PDB entry 7SVW | electron microscopy, 3.69 A resolution | chains B and C of the 10 polymer chains in the assembly

== Chain B (and C) ==
Protein: TnsB
Source organism: [Scytonema hofmanni] UTEX 2349
Notes: chain C of this document is another copy of the same molecule, construct and numbering; everything in this record applies to it too
Chain sequence (584 residues; numbered 1 to 584; the number before each row is that of its first residue):
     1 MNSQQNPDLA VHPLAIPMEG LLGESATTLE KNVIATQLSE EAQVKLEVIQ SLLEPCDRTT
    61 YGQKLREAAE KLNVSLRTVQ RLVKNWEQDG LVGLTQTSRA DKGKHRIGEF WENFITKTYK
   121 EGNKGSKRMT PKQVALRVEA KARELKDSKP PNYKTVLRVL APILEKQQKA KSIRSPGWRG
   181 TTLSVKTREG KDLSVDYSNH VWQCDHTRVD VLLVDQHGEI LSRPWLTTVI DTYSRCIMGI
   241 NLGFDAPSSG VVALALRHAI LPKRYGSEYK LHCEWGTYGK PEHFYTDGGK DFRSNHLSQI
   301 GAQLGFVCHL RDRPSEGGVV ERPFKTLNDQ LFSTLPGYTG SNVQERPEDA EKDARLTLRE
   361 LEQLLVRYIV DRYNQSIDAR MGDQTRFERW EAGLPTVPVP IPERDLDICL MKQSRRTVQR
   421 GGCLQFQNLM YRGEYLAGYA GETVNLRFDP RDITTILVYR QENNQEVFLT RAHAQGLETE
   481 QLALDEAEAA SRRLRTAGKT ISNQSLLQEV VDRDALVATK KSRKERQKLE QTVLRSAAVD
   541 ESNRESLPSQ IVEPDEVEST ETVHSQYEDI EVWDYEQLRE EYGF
Unresolved in the structure: 1-28, 475-584 (chain C: 1-195, 289-294, 312-321, 341-352, 520-584)
Bound ions: Mg2+: D205, D287 (shared with 1 residue of chain 6)
What the authors report for this chain:
  - catalytic residues: D205, D287, E321
  - Mg2+ coordination: D205, D287
  - mutagenesis - D205A, D287A, E321A: decreased catalytic activity
  - binding site for STC_LE_For: R58, R77, R106, R158
  - binding site for STC_LE_Rev1: R99, K154
  - binding site for STC_LE_Rev1: S175, W178, R380

== Interface between chain B and chain C ==
Residue-residue contacts - 9 pairs, chain B then chain C:
  L136(B) with L507(C), hydrophobic; V511(C), hydrophobic
  R137(B) with V511(C); D514(C), salt bridge
  E139(B) with N503(C); Q508(C), hydrogen bond (backbone-side chain)
  A140(B) with Q508(C)
  R143(B) with Q504(C), hydrogen bond (side chain-backbone); Q508(C), hydrogen bond

== Overview ==
Chain B and chain C form an interface of 5 and 6 residues respectively, with 3 hydrogen bonds and 1 salt
bridge. Among the polar pairs are R137(B)-D514(C), E139(B)-Q508(C) and R143(B)-Q504(C). D205(B) and D287(B)
form the Mg2+ site. From the paper: catalytic residues D205(B), D287(B) and E321(B); D205A, D287A and E321A of
chain B reduce catalytic activity.
Both chains are TnsB ([Scytonema hofmanni] UTEX 2349). Entry 7SVW (Strand-transfer complex of TnsB from
ShCAST) was determined by electron microscopy, deposited together with 7SVV.
